8Z3Q - chains A and B of the 5 polymer chains in the assembly; structure by electron microscopy, 2.76 A resolution.

Chain A:
Molecule: Guanine nucleotide-binding protein G(s) subunit alpha isoforms short
From: Homo sapiens
Chain sequence (361 residues; each row starts with the number of its first residue; note: 33 numbers in that range are skipped by the numbering (no residue carries them; nothing is unmodelled there)):
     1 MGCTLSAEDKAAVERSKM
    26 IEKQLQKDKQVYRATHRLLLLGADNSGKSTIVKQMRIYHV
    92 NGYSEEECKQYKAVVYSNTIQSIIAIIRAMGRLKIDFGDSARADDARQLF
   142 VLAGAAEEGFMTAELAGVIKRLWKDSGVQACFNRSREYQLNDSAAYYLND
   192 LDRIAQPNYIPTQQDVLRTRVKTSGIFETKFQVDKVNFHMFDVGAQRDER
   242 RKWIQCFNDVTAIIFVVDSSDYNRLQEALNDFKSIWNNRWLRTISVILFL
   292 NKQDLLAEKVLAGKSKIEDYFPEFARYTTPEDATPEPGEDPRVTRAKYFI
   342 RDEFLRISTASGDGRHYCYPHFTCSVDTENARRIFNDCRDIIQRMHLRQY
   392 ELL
Disordered / not traced: 1-3, 92-211

Chain B:
Molecule: Guanine nucleotide-binding protein G(I)/G(S)/G(T) subunit beta-1
From: Homo sapiens
UniProt: P62873 (GBB1_HUMAN); numbering as in UniProt (aligned over 2-340)
Chain sequence (377 residues; row label = number of the first residue in the row; numbers below 1 keep their minus sign (Met-10 is residue -10)):
   -10 MHHHHHHGSLLQSELDQLRQEAEQLKNQIRDARKACADATLSQITNNIDP
    40 VGRIQMRTRRTLRGHLAKIYAMHWGTDSRLLVSASQDGKLIIWDSYTTNK
    90 VHAIPLRSSWVMTCAYAPSGNYVACGGLDNICSIYNLKTREGNVRVSREL
   140 AGHTGYLSCCRFLDDNQIVTSSGDTTCALWDIETGQQTTTFTGHTGDVMS
   190 LSLAPDTRLFVSGACDASAKLWDVREGMCRQTFTGHESDINAICFFPNGN
   240 AFATGSDDATCRLFDLRADQELMTYSHDNIICGITSVSFSKSGRLLLAGY
   290 DDFNCNVWDALKADRAGVLAGHDNRVSCLGVTDDGMAVATGSWDSFLKIW
   340 NGSSGGGGSGGGGSSGVSGWRLFKKIS
Disordered / not traced: -10 to 2, 341-366
Sequence notes: initiating methionine (-10); expression tag (-9 to 1, 341-366)
Curated features (UniProtKB/Swiss-Prot):
  - modified residue: Ser2 (N-acetylserine), His266 (Phosphohistidine)
  - natural variant: Leu30 (L30F: In MRD42; uncertain significance), Arg52 (R52G: In MRD42), Gly64 (G64V: In MRD42), Asp76 (D76E: In MRD42; D76G: In MRD42), Gly77 (G77S: In MRD42), Lys78 (K78R: In MRD42), Ile80 (I80N: In MRD42; I80T: In MRD42), His91 (H91R: In MRD42; uncertain significance), Ala92 (A92T: In MRD42), Pro94 (P94S: In MRD42), Leu95 (L95P: In MRD42), Arg96 (R96L: In MRD42), 5 further natural variant entries in UniProt

Interface between chain A and chain B:
Contacting residue pairs - 48 pairs, chain A then chain B:
  Arg15(A) - Val90(B)  hydrogen bond (side chain-backbone)
  Arg15(A) - His91(B)
  Ser16(A) - Lys89(B)
  Ile26(A) - Lys89(B)
  Glu27(A) - Lys89(B)  salt bridge
  Leu30(A) - Gly53(B)
  Leu30(A) - Lys78(B)
  Asp33(A) - Leu55(B)
  Lys34(A) - Leu55(B)
  Thr214(A) - Asn119(B)  hydrogen bond (backbone-side chain)
  Thr214(A) - His142(B)
  Gly216(A) - Leu117(B)
  Gly216(A) - Asp118(B)
  Gly216(A) - Asn119(B)
  Ile217(A) - Trp99(B)
  Ile217(A) - Leu117(B)  hydrophobic
  Phe232(A) - Trp99(B)  hydrophobic
  Ala236(A) - Asn119(B)
  Ala236(A) - Thr143(B)
  Gln237(A) - Leu117(B)
  Gln237(A) - Asn119(B)
  Gln237(A) - Gly144(B)
  Gln237(A) - Tyr145(B)  hydrogen bond (side chain-backbone)
  Arg238(A) - Gly162(B)  hydrogen bond (side chain-backbone)
  Arg238(A) - Asp163(B)
  Arg238(A) - Asp186(B)  salt bridge
  Arg242(A) - Cys204(B)
  Arg242(A) - Asp228(B)  salt bridge
  Lys243(A) - Tyr145(B)
  Lys243(A) - Met188(B)
  Lys243(A) - Cys204(B)
  Lys243(A) - Asp228(B)  salt bridge
  Lys243(A) - Asn230(B)
  Lys243(A) - Asp246(B)  salt bridge
  Trp244(A) - Leu117(B)  hydrophobic
  Trp244(A) - Tyr145(B)
  Gln246(A) - Tyr59(B)
  Gln246(A) - Arg314(B)  hydrogen bond
  Cys247(A) - Lys57(B)
  Cys247(A) - Tyr59(B)  hydrophobic
  Cys247(A) - Gln75(B)
  Cys247(A) - Trp99(B)
  Phe248(A) - Trp99(B)  hydrophobic
  Phe248(A) - Leu117(B)  hydrophobic
  Asn249(A) - Lys57(B)  hydrogen bond
  Asn249(A) - Trp332(B)
  Asp250(A) - Lys57(B)  salt bridge
  Trp281(A) - Arg314(B)
Interface residues without a listed pair, chain A (28 interface residues in all): Ala12, Val13, Tyr37, Ser215, Glu240
Interface residues without a listed pair, chain B (34 interface residues in all): Ala56, Ile80, Asn88, Ala92, Met101, Thr184, Asp290

In short:
28 residues of chain A and 34 residues of chain B are in contact, with 6 hydrogen bonds and 6 salt bridges.
Polar contacts include Glu27(A)-Lys89(B), Arg238(A)-Asp186(B) and Arg242(A)-Asp228(B).
Here chain A is Guanine nucleotide-binding protein G(s) subunit alpha isoforms short and chain B is Guanine
nucleotide-binding protein G(I)/G(S)/G(T) subunit beta-1, both from Homo sapiens. Entry 8Z3Q (Cryo-EM
structure of the hGPR4-Gs complex in pH7.6) was determined by electron microscopy.
